Entry 5XMK (electron microscopy, 4.18 A resolution (low resolution: residue-level contacts below are approximate; hydrogen-bond / salt-bridge calls are withheld)); this record covers chains A and F of the 14 polymer chains in the assembly.

[Chain A (and F)]
Molecule: Vacuolar protein sorting-associated protein 4
Source organism: Saccharomyces cerevisiae (strain ATCC 204508 / S288c)
Notes: chain F of this document is another copy of the same molecule, construct and numbering; everything in this record applies to it too
UniProt: P52917 (VPS4_YEAST); residues 1-437 here = UniProt positions 1-437
Amino-acid sequence (437 residues; each row starts with the number of its first residue):
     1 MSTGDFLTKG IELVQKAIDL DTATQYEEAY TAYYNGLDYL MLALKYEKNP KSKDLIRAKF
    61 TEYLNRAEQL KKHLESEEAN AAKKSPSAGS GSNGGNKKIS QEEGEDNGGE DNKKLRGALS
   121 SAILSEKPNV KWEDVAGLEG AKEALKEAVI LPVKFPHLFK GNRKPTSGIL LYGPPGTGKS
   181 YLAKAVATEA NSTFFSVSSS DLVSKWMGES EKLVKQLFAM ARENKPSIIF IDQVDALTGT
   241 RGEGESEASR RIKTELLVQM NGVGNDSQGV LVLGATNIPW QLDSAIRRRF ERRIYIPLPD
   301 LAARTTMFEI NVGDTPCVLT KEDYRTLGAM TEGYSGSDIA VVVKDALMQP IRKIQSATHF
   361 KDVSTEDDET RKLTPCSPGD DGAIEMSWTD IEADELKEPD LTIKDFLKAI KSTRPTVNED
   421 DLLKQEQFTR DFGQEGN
Unresolved in the structure: 1-118
Sequence notes: engineered mutation Q233 (Glu in P52917)
Swiss-Prot annotation at these positions:
  - binding site (ATP): G173 to S180
  - mutagenesis: L64 (L64D: Inhibits membrane protein sorting to the vacuole), K179 (K179A: No ATP hydrolysis. Missorting of vacuolar proteins), Q216 (Q216A: Abolishes oligomerization)
What the authors report for this chain:
  - mutagenesis - R325A: decreased catalytic activity on Vta1
  - mutagenesis - R325A: unchanged catalytic activity
  - catalytic residues: R289

[Interface between chain A and chain F]
Contacting residue pairs (40; chain A residue first):
  L119(A) with T240(F); R250(F)
  A122(A) with R288(F)
  D201(A) with S284(F); R288(F)
  S204(A) with T240(F)
  K205(A) with T238(F); G239(F); T240(F); R241(F)
  W206(A) with T240(F); R241(F); G242(F)
  E209(A) with T240(F)
  I310(A) with N162(F)
  V312(A) with N162(F)
  G313(A) with N162(F)
  D314(A) with K160(F); G161(F)
  S337(A) with E435(F)
  L347(A) with R163(F)
  M348(A) with R163(F)
  I351(A) with E147(F); L151(F); L158(F); R163(F)
  R352(A) with E147(F)
  Q355(A) with E143(F); K146(F); E147(F)
  W388(A) with K146(F); I150(F); K154(F)
  T389(A) with K154(F)
  I391(A) with K154(F); F155(F)
  E392(A) with F155(F)
  A393(A) with F155(F)
  L396(A) with F155(F)
  E398(A) with L158(F)
Interface residues without a listed pair, chain A (30 interface residues in all): S121, L124, L202, N311, T315, S356
Interface residues without a listed pair, chain F (22 interface residues in all): H157

[In short]
The interface between chain A and chain F involves 30 residues on one side and 22 on the other. UniProt lists
8 ATP-binding residues and 3 mutagenesis sites on chain A. From the paper: the catalytic residue R289(A);
R325A of chain A reduces catalytic activity on Vta1.
Both chains are Vacuolar protein sorting-associated protein 4 (Saccharomyces cerevisiae (strain ATCC 204508 /
S288c)). Entry 5XMK (Cryo-EM structure of the ATP-bound Vps4 mutant-E233Q complex with Vta1 (masked)) was
determined by electron microscopy (same publication as 5XMI).
